PDB entry 6RX1 | X-ray diffraction, 2.10 A resolution | chain A

[Chain A]
Name: Syncytin-1
Source organism: Homo sapiens
UniProt: Q9UQF0 (SYCY1_HUMAN); residue numbers follow UniProt; this construct covers 342-435
Amino-acid sequence (108 residues; row label = number of the first residue in the row):
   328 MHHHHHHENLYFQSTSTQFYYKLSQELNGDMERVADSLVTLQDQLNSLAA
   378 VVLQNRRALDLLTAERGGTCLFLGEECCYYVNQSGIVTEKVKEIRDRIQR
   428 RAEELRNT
Disordered / not traced: 328-344, 434-435
Sequence notes: initiating methionine (328); expression tag (329-341)
UniProt features mapped onto this chain:
  - region: Leu380 to Thr396 (Immunosuppression)
  - motif: Cys397 to Tyr406 (CX6CC)
  - glycosylation: Asn409 (N-linked (GlcNAc...) asparagine)
  - mutagenesis: Cys405 (C405A: Loss of fusiogenic function. No effect on cleavage between SU and TM)
Disulfides: Cys397-Cys404
Reported in the primary citation:
  - post-translational modification sites: Asn409 (by similarity / conservation)
  - mutagenesis - L365P, L368P, L372P: unchanged localization
  - mutagenesis - Y347P, L350P, L354P, M358P, L375P, V379P: decreased localization
  - mutagenesis - L365P, L368P, L372P: unchanged expression
  - mutagenesis - Y347P, L350P, L354P, M358P, L375P, V379P, N382A, N382D, N382L: decreased expression

[In short]
Curated annotation (UniProt) lists one mutagenesis site. From the paper: Y347P, L350P and L354P, among others,
reduce expression; a modification site at Asn409; 12 substitutions were tested in all.
Chain A is Syncytin-1 (Homo sapiens); the structure, Crystal structure of human syncytin 1 in post-fusion
conformation, was determined by X-ray diffraction (same publication as 6RX3).
